9JHJ - chains A and B of the 5 polymer chains in the assembly; structure by electron microscopy, 3.20 A resolution.

# Chain A
Protein: Guanine nucleotide-binding protein G(i) subunit alpha-1
Source organism: Homo sapiens
Reference sequence: P63096 (GNAI1_HUMAN); residue numbers follow UniProt; this construct covers 1-354
Amino-acid sequence (354 residues; numbered 1 to 354; the number before each row is that of its first residue):
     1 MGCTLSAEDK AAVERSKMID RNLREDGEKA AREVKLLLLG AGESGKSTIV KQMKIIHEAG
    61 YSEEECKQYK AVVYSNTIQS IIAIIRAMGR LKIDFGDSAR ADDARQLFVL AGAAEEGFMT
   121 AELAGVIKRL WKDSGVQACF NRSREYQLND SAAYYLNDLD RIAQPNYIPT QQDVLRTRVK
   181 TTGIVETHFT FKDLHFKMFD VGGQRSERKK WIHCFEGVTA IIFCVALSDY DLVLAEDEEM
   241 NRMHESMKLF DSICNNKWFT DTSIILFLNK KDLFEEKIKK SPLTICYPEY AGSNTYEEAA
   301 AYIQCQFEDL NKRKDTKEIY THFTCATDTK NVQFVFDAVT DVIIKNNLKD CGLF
Disordered / not traced: 1-4, 56-181, 234-242
UniProt features mapped onto this chain:
  - region: Lys35 to Thr48 (G1 motif), Asp173 to Thr181 (G2 motif), Phe196 to Arg205 (G3 motif), Ile265 to Asp272 (G4 motif), Thr324 to Thr329 (G5 motif)
  - binding site (GTP): Glu43 to Thr48, Ser151, Leu175 to Thr181, Asp200 to Gln204, Asn269 to Asp272, Ala326
  - binding site (Mg(2+)): Ser47, Thr181
  - modified residue: Arg178 (ADP-ribosylarginine), Gln204 (Deamidated glutamine), Cys351 (ADP-ribosylcysteine)
  - lipidation: Gly2 (N-myristoyl glycine), Cys3 (S-palmitoyl cysteine)

# Chain B
Protein: Guanine nucleotide-binding protein G(I)/G(S)/G(T) subunit beta-1
Source organism: Homo sapiens
Reference sequence: P62873 (GBB1_HUMAN); residue numbers follow UniProt; this construct covers 2-340
Amino-acid sequence (358 residues; numbered -17 to 340; the number before each row is that of its first residue; numbers below 1 keep their minus sign (Met-17 is residue -17)):
   -17 MHHHHHHLEV LFQGPGSSGS ELDQLRQEAE QLKNQIRDAR KACADATLSQ ITNNIDPVGR
    43 IQMRTRRTLR GHLAKIYAMH WGTDSRLLVS ASQDGKLIIW DSYTTNKVHA IPLRSSWVMT
   103 CAYAPSGNYV ACGGLDNICS IYNLKTREGN VRVSRELAGH TGYLSCCRFL DDNQIVTSSG
   163 DTTCALWDIE TGQQTTTFTG HTGDVMSLSL APDTRLFVSG ACDASAKLWD VREGMCRQTF
   223 TGHESDINAI CFFPNGNAFA TGSDDATCRL FDLRADQELM TYSHDNIICG ITSVSFSKSG
   283 RLLLAGYDDF NCNVWDALKA DRAGVLAGHD NRVSCLGVTD DGMAVATGSW DSFLKIWN
Disordered / not traced: -17 to 4
Sequence notes: initiating methionine (-17); expression tag (-16 to 1)
UniProt features mapped onto this chain:
  - modified residue: Ser2 (N-acetylserine), His266 (Phosphohistidine)

# Chain A / chain B interface
Contacting residue pairs (36):
  Ala12(A) - Asn88(B)
  Arg15(A) - Val90(B)  hydrogen bond (side chain-backbone)
  Ser16(A) - Asn88(B)
  Ser16(A) - Lys89(B)  hydrogen bond (side chain-backbone)
  Ile19(A) - Lys89(B)
  Asp20(A) - Lys89(B)  salt bridge
  Leu23(A) - Leu55(B)
  Leu23(A) - Lys78(B)
  Leu23(A) - Ile80(B)  hydrophobic
  Leu23(A) - Lys89(B)
  Asp26(A) - Lys78(B)
  Gly27(A) - Leu55(B)
  Thr182(A) - Asp118(B)
  Thr182(A) - Asn119(B)
  Gly183(A) - Asn119(B)
  Ile184(A) - Trp99(B)
  Ile184(A) - Leu117(B)
  Ile184(A) - Asp118(B)
  Glu186(A) - Trp99(B)  hydrogen bond
  Phe199(A) - Trp99(B)  hydrophobic
  Gln204(A) - Leu117(B)
  Ser206(A) - Tyr145(B)
  Ser206(A) - Asp186(B)
  Lys210(A) - Tyr145(B)
  Lys210(A) - Cys204(B)
  Lys210(A) - Asp228(B)
  Lys210(A) - Asn230(B)
  Lys210(A) - Asp246(B)  salt bridge
  Trp211(A) - Leu117(B)  hydrophobic
  Trp211(A) - Tyr145(B)
  His213(A) - Tyr59(B)  hydrogen bond
  Cys214(A) - Tyr59(B)
  Cys214(A) - Gln75(B)
  Cys214(A) - Trp99(B)
  Cys214(A) - Met101(B)  hydrophobic
  Phe215(A) - Trp99(B)  hydrophobic
Also at the interface, not in a pair above, chain A (21 interface residues in all): Trp258
Also at the interface, not in a pair above, chain B (25 interface residues in all): Gly53, His91, Ala92, Gly162, Met188, Trp332

# Summary
21 residues of chain A and 25 residues of chain B are in contact; the contacts include 4 hydrogen bonds and 2
salt bridges. Among the polar pairs are Asp20(A)-Lys89(B), Lys210(A)-Asp246(B) and Arg15(A)-Val90(B).
Chain A is Guanine nucleotide-binding protein G(i) subunit alpha-1 and chain B is Guanine nucleotide-binding
protein G(I)/G(S)/G(T) subunit beta-1, both from Homo sapiens; the structure, Cryo-EM structure of the C18:0
ceramide-bound FPR2-Gi complex, was determined by electron microscopy (same publication as 8Y62 and 8Y63).
